7Q0Y - chain A; structure by X-ray diffraction, 1.30 A resolution.

[Chain A]
Protein: Beta-lactamase
From: Klebsiella pneumoniae
Notes: EC 3.5.2.6
Reference sequence: A0A2S1JJX2 (A0A2S1JJX2_KLEPN); the author numbering skips numbers that UniProt does not, so the offset changes along the chain: 26-57 = UniProt 25-56; 59-238 = UniProt 57-236; 240-289 = UniProt 237-286
Sequence (263 residues; numbered 25 to 289; 2 numbers in that range are skipped by the numbering (no residue carries them; nothing is unmodelled there); the number before each row is that of its first residue):
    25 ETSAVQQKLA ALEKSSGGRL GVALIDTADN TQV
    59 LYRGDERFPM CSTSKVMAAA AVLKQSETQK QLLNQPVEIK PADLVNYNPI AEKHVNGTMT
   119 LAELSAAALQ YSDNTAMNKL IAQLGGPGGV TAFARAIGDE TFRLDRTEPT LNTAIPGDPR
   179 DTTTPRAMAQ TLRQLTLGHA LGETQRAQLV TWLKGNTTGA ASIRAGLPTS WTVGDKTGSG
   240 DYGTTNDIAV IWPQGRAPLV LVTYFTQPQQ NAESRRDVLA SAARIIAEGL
Glycans and other covalent adducts: bortezomib (BO2) linked to S70
Differences from the reference sequence: expression tag (25)
Ligand contacts: bortezomib (BO2; N-[(1R)-1-(dihydroxyboryl)-3-methylbutyl]-N-(pyrazin-2-ylcarbonyl)-L-phenylalaninamide): C69, K73, N104, Y105, S130, N132, E166, L169, N170, G236, S237, G238, D240
Reported in the primary citation:
  - binding site for bortezomib: S70, N104, Y105, S130, N132, E166, N170, S237, G238, D240
  - catalytic residues: S70, S237
  - contacts within the chain: S70-K73 (hydrogen bond), N104-N132 (hydrogen bond), E166-N170 (hydrogen bond)
  - binding site for chloride ion: S130, K234, T235, S237

[In short]
Covalently linked bortezomib: at S70. The paper reports catalytic residues S70 and S237; a binding site for
bortezomib at S70, N104 and Y105 among others.
Chain A is Beta-lactamase (Klebsiella pneumoniae); the structure, Crystal structure of CTX-M-14 in complex
with Bortezomib, was determined by X-ray diffraction (same publication as 7Q0Z and 7Q11).
